PDB entry 6PZ5 | X-ray diffraction, 1.53 A resolution | chains A and B of the 3 polymer chains in the assembly

== Chain A ==
Name: HLA class I histocompatibility antigen, B*27:03 alpha chain
From: Homo sapiens
UniProt: P03989 (1B27_HUMAN); residues 1-276 here correspond to UniProt positions 25-300 (UniProt number = residue number + 24)
Amino-acid sequence (276 residues; each row starts with the number of its first residue):
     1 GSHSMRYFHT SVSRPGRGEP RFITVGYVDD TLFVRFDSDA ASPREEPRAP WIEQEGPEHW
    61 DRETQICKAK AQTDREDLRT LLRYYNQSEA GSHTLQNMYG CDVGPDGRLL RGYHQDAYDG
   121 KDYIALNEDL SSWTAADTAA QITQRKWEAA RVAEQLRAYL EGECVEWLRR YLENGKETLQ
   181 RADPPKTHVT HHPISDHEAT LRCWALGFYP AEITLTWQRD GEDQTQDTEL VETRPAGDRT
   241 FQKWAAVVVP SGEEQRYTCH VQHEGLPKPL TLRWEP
Disulfides: C101-C164, C203-C259
Construct notes: variant H59 (Tyr83 in P03989)
From the paper describing this entry:
  - conformationally variable residues (side-chain flip): W60
  - contacts within the chain: P47-W60 (hydrophobic contact), H59-W60
  - mutagenesis - W60A: unchanged expression
  - mutagenesis - W60A: decreased binding to HC10 (proposed by the authors, not directly observed)

== Chain B ==
Name: Beta-2-microglobulin
From: Homo sapiens
UniProt: P61769 (B2MG_HUMAN); residues 1-99 here correspond to UniProt positions 21-119 (UniProt number = residue number + 20)
Amino-acid sequence (99 residues; numbered 1 to 99; the number before each row is that of its first residue):
     1 IQRTPKIQVY SRHPAENGKS NFLNCYVSGF HPSDIEVDLL KNGERIEKVE HSDLSFSKDW
    61 SFYLLYYTEF TPTEKDEYAC RVNHVTLSQP KIVKWDRDM
Disulfides: C25-C80
Curated features (UniProtKB/Swiss-Prot):
  - modified residue: Q2 (Pyrrolidone carboxylic acid)
  - glycosylation: I1 (N-linked (Glc) (glycation) isoleucine), K19 (N-linked (Glc) (glycation) lysine), K41 (N-linked (Glc) (glycation) lysine), K48 (N-linked (Glc) (glycation) lysine), K58 (N-linked (Glc) (glycation) lysine), K91 (N-linked (Glc) (glycation) lysine), K94 (N-linked (Glc) (glycation) lysine)

== How chain A and chain B interact ==
Pairs across the interface (49; chain A residue first):
  F8(A) - F56(B)  hydrophobic
  H9(A) - F56(B)
  T10(A) - F56(B)
  T10(A) - F62(B)
  V12(A) - S33(B)
  V25(A) - D53(B)
  V25(A) - S55(B)
  Y27(A) - S55(B)
  Y27(A) - Y63(B)
  R35(A) - D53(B)  salt bridge
  T94(A) - F62(B)
  Q96(A) - H31(B)  hydrogen bond
  Q96(A) - F56(B)
  Q96(A) - W60(B)  hydrogen bond (side chain-backbone)
  Q96(A) - F62(B)
  N97(A) - F56(B)
  Q115(A) - W60(B)
  D116(A) - W60(B)
  A117(A) - W60(B)  hydrophobic
  D119(A) - H31(B)
  G120(A) - R3(B)  hydrogen bond (backbone-side chain)
  G120(A) - H31(B)
  D122(A) - W60(B)  hydrogen bond
  H192(A) - D98(B)
  R202(A) - D98(B)  hydrogen bond (side chain-backbone)
  W204(A) - D98(B)
  W204(A) - M99(B)
  V231(A) - Q8(B)
  E232(A) - K6(B)
  E232(A) - Q8(B)
  E232(A) - Y26(B)
  E232(A) - S28(B)  hydrogen bond
  T233(A) - Y26(B)
  R234(A) - Q8(B)
  R234(A) - Y10(B)
  R234(A) - M99(B)  hydrogen bond (side chain-backbone)
  P235(A) - Y10(B)  hydrogen bond (backbone-side chain)
  P235(A) - N24(B)
  P235(A) - Y26(B)
  P235(A) - L65(B)  hydrophobic
  A236(A) - R12(B)  hydrogen bond (backbone-side chain)
  A236(A) - N24(B)  hydrogen bond (backbone-side chain)
  G237(A) - R12(B)  hydrogen bond (backbone-side chain)
  D238(A) - R12(B)
  D238(A) - H13(B)
  Q242(A) - Y10(B)
  Q242(A) - S11(B)  hydrogen bond (side chain-backbone)
  Q242(A) - R12(B)  hydrogen bond (side chain-backbone)
  W244(A) - M99(B)  hydrogen bond (side chain-backbone)
Also at the interface, not in a pair above, chain A (35 interface residues in all): R17, I23, L32, R48, M98, L206
Also at the interface, not in a pair above, chain B (26 interface residues in all): I1, P14, D34, L54, D59

== Overview ==
The interface between chain A and chain B involves 35 residues on one side and 26 on the other, with 14
hydrogen bonds and 1 salt bridge. Polar contacts include R35(A)-D53(B), Q96(A)-H31(B) and Q96(A)-W60(B). From
the paper: W60A of chain A reduces binding to HC10; conformational variability at W60(A).
Here chain A is HLA class I histocompatibility antigen, B*27:03 alpha chain and chain B is
Beta-2-microglobulin, both from Homo sapiens. Entry 6PZ5 (Crystal Structure of HLA-B*2703 in complex with LRN,
a self-peptide) was determined by X-ray diffraction together with 6PYJ, 6PYL, 6PYV and 6PYW from the same
study.
